PDB entry 5WP9 | electron microscopy, 4.22 A resolution (low resolution: residue-level contacts below are approximate; hydrogen-bond / salt-bridge calls are withheld) | chains A and N of the 16 polymer chains in the assembly

Chain A:
Protein: Dynamin-1-like protein
Organism: Homo sapiens
Notes: EC 3.6.5.5
Reference sequence: O00429 (DNM1L_HUMAN), isoform O00429-3; residue numbers follow UniProt; this construct covers 1-710
Sequence (710 residues; each row starts with the number of its first residue):
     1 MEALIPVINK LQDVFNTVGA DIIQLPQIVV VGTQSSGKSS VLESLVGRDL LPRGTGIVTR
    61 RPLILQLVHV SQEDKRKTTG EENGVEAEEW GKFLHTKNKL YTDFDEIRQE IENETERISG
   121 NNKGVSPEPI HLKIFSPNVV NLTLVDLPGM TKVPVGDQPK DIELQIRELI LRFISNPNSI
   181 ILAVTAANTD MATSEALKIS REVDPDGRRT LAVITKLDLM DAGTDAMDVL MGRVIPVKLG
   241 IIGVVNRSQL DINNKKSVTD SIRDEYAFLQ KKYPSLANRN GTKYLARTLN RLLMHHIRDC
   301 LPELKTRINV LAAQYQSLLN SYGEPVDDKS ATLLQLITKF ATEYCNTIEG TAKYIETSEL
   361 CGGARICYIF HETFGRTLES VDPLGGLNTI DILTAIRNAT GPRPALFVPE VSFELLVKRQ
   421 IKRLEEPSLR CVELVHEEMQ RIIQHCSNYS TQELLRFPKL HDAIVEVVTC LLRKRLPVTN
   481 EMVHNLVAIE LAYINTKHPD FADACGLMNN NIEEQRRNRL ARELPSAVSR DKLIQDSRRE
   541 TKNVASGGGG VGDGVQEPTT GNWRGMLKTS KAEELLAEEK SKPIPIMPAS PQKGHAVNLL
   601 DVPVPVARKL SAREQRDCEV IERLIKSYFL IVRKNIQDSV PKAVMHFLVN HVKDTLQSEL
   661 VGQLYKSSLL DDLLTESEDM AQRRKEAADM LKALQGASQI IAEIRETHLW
Disordered / not traced: 74-86, 504-610
Bound ions: Mg2+: S39, T59 (together with GMP-PCP)
Small-molecule neighbours: GMP-PCP (GCP; phosphomethylphosphonic acid guanylate ester): T33, Q34, S35, S36, G37, K38, S39, S40, P52, R53, G54, T55, G56, I57, V58, T59, L147, G149, T215, K216, D218, L219, V244, V245, N246, R247, S248, Q249, I252
Swiss-Prot annotation at these positions:
  - region: G32 to S39 (G1 motif), V58 to R60 (G2 motif), D146 to G149 (G3 motif), T215 to D218 (G4 motif), V245 to S248 (G5 motif)
  - binding site (GTP): G32 to S40, T215 to D221, N246 to Q249
  - modified residue: M1 (N-acetylmethionine), S529 (Phosphoserine)
  - cross-link (Glycyl lysine isopeptide (Lys-Gly)): K532 (interchain with G-Cter in SUMO), K568 (interchain with G-Cter in SUMO)
  - natural variant: E2 (E2A: In OPA5), S36 (S36G: In EMPF1), A192 (A192E: In OPA5), G362 (G362D: In EMPF1; uncertain significance; G362S: In EMPF1), A395 (A395D: In EMPF1), R403 (R403C: In EMPF1), L406 (L406S: In EMPF1)
  - mutagenesis: Q34 (Q34A: Abolishes GTP hydrolysis), K38 (K38A: Loss of GTPase activity. Impairs mitochondrial division and induces changes in peroxisome morphology. No effect on oligomerization. Increase in sumoylation by SUMO3 ...), S39 (S39A: Abolishes GTP hydrolysis; S39I: Decreased localization to the perinuclear region; S39N: Reduces peroxisomal abundance), V41 (V41F: Temperature-sensitive. Impairs mitochondrial division), T59 (T59A: Abolishes GTP hydrolysis. Impairs mitochondrial division. Reduces peroxisomal abundance), D146 (D146A: Abolishes GTP hydrolysis), G149 (G149A: Abolishes GTP hydrolysis), D190 (D190A: Unable to homooligomerize. Unable to associate with MIEF2 into filaments forming the tubular structures that wrap around the scission site), K216 (K216A: Abolishes GTP hydrolysis), D218 (D218A: Abolishes GTP hydrolysis), D221 (D221A: Unable to homooligomerize. Unable to associate with MIEF2 into filaments forming the tubular structures that wrap around the scission site), G281 (G281D: Temperature-sensitive. Impairs mitochondrial division), 12 further mutagenesis entries in UniProt
From the paper describing this entry:
  - disease-associated variants - G362D: abolished binding to Mitochondrial dynamics protein MID49 (chain N)
  - post-translational modification sites: S611 (citing earlier work)
  - mutagenesis - D221A: abolished binding to Mitochondrial dynamics protein MID49 (chain N)
  - disease-associated variants - G363D (citing earlier work)

Chain N:
Protein: Mitochondrial dynamics protein MID49
Organism: Homo sapiens
Reference sequence: Q96C03 (MID49_HUMAN); residue numbers follow UniProt; this construct covers 126-454
Sequence (329 residues; numbered 126 to 454; the number before each row is that of its first residue):
   126 TLQERLLAFE RDRVTIPAAQ VALAKQLAGD IALELQAYFR SKFPELPFGA FVPGGPLYDG
   186 LQAGAADHVR LLVPLVLEPG LWSLVPGVDT VARDPRCWAV RRTQLEFCPR GSSPWDRFLV
   246 GGYLSSRVLL ELLRKALAAS VNWPAIGSLL GCLIRPSMAS EELLLEVQHE RLELTVAVLV
   306 AVPGVDADDR LLLAWPLEGL AGNLWLQDLY PVEAARLRAL DDHDAGTRRR LLLLLCAVCR
   366 GCSALGQLGR GHLTQVVLRL GEDNVDWTEE ALGERFLQAL ELLIGSLEQA SLPCHFNPSV
   426 NLFSSLREEE IDDIGYALYS GLQEPEGLL
Swiss-Prot annotation at these positions:
  - mutagenesis: R235 (R235E: Unable to associate with DNM1L into filaments forming the tubular structures that wrap around the scission site)

Interface between chain A and chain N:
Pairs across the interface (12):
  I390(A) with S273(N)
  L393(A) with S273(N)
  R397(A) with P269(N); A270(N); S273(N)
  S611(A) with G272(N); S273(N); G276(N); C277(N); H294(N)
  A612(A) with H294(N)
  Q615(A) with S273(N)
Also at the interface, not in a pair above, chain N (8 interface residues in all): L274
From the paper, about this interface:
  - hot spots on chain A (mutagenesis) - D190A, S611D: abolished binding to Mitochondrial dynamics protein MID49 (chain N)

Overview:
The interface between chain A and chain N involves 6 residues on one side and 8 on the other. Bound to chain
A: GMP-PCP. The paper reports that G362D, D221A and D190A of chain A, among others, abolish binding to
Mitochondrial dynamics protein MID49 (chain N); a modification site at S611(A).
Here chain A is Dynamin-1-like protein and chain N is Mitochondrial dynamics protein MID49, both from Homo
sapiens. Entry 5WP9 (Structural Basis of Mitochondrial Receptor Binding and Constriction by Dynamin-Related
Protein 1) was determined by electron microscopy.
